Entry 4K0O (X-ray diffraction, 2.15 A resolution); this record covers chain A.

# Chain A
Protein: F17b-G fimbrial adhesin
Organism: Escherichia coli
UniProtKB: Q47200 (F17BG_ECOLX); residues 1-176 here correspond to UniProt positions 23-198 (UniProt number = residue number + 22)
Sequence (176 residues; numbered 1 to 176; the number before each row is that of its first residue):
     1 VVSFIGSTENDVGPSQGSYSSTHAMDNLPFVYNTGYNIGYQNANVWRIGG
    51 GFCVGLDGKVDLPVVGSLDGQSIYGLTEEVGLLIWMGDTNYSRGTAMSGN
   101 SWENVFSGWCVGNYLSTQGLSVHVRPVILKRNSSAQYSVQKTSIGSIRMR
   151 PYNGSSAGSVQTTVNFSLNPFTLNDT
Not modelled in the structure: 176
Modified positions: K59 (n(6)-acetyllysine; ALY)
UniProt features mapped onto this chain:
  - binding site (a carbohydrate): A43, N44, D88, T89, S116 to G119
Cystine bridges: C53-C110
Ion coordination: Ni2+ near H23 (its only coordinating residue here)
What the authors report for this chain:
  - binding site for methyl beta-D-galactopyranoside: W109
  - binding site for sulfate ion: N90

# Overview
UniProt lists 8 carbohydrate-binding residues. The paper reports a binding site for methyl
beta-D-galactopyranoside at W109; a binding site for sulfate ion at N90.
Chain A is F17b-G fimbrial adhesin (Escherichia coli); the structure, F17b-G lectin domain with bound
GlcNAc(beta1-3)Gal, was determined by X-ray diffraction together with 3FFO, 3F6J and 3F64 from the same study.
